PDB entry 6V8E | X-ray diffraction, 2.53 A resolution | chains A and C of the 3 polymer chains in the assembly

# Chain A (and C)
Name: Designed protein
From: synthetic construct
Notes: chain C of this document is another copy of the same molecule, construct and numbering; everything in this record applies to it too
Chain sequence (119 residues; each row starts with the number of its first residue):
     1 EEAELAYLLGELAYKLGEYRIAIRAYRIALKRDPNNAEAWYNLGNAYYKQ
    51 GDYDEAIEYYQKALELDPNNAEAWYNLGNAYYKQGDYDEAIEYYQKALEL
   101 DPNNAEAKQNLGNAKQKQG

# Chain A / chain C interface
Residue-residue contacts (20):
  Glu-2(A) / Glu-1(C)
  Glu-2(A) / Glu-2(C)  hydrogen bond (side chain-backbone)
  Glu-2(A) / Leu-5(C)
  Leu-5(A) / Leu-5(C)  hydrophobic
  Ala-6(A) / Leu-5(C)  hydrophobic
  Leu-9(A) / Leu-5(C)  hydrophobic
  Leu-9(A) / Leu-8(C)  hydrophobic
  Leu-9(A) / Leu-9(C)
  Leu-9(A) / Leu-12(C)  hydrophobic
  Ala-13(A) / Leu-12(C)  hydrophobic
  Leu-16(A) / Leu-16(C)  hydrophobic
  Glu-18(A) / Leu-12(C)
  Glu-18(A) / Lys-15(C)
  Arg-20(A) / Glu-11(C)  salt bridge
  Ile-21(A) / Leu-12(C)
  Ile-21(A) / Lys-15(C)
  Arg-24(A) / Leu-8(C)
  Ala-25(A) / Leu-8(C)
  Ile-28(A) / Glu-4(C)
  Ile-28(A) / Leu-8(C)  hydrophobic
Also at the interface, not in a pair above, chain A (13 interface residues in all): Leu-12

# In short
Chain A and chain C form an interface of 13 and 10 residues respectively, with 1 hydrogen bond and 1 salt
bridge. Among the polar pairs are Arg-20(A)/Glu-11(C) and Glu-2(A)/Glu-2(C).
Chain A and chain C are both Designed protein (synthetic construct); the structure, Computationally designed
C3-symmetric homotrimer from TPR repeat protein, was determined by X-ray diffraction (same publication as
6VFH, 6VFJ and 6VEH).
